PDB entry 1JKF | X-ray diffraction, 2.40 A resolution | chains A and B

== Chain A (and B) ==
Molecule: myo-inositol-1-phosphate synthase
From: Saccharomyces cerevisiae
Notes: EC 5.5.1.4; chain B of this document is another copy of the same molecule, construct and numbering; everything in this record applies to it too
UniProt: P11986 (INO1_YEAST); residues 1-533 here correspond to UniProt positions 23-555 (UniProt number = residue number + 22)
Chain sequence (533 residues; each row starts with the number of its first residue):
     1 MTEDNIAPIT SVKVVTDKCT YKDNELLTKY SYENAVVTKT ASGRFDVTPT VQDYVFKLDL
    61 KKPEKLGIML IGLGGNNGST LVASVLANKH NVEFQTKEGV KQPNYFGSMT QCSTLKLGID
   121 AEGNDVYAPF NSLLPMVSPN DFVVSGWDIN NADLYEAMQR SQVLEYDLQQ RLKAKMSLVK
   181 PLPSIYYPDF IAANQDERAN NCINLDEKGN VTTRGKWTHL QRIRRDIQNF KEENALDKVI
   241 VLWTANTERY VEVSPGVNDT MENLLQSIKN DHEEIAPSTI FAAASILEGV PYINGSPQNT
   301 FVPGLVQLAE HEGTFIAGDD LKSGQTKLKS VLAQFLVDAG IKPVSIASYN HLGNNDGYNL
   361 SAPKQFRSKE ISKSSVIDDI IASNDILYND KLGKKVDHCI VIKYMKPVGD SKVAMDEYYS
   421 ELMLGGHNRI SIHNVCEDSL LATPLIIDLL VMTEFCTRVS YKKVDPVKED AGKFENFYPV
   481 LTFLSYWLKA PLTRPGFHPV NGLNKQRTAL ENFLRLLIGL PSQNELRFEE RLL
Disordered / not traced: 1-10, 352-408 (chain B: 1-9, 352-410)
Ligand contacts: NAD (nicotinamide-adenine-dinucleotide): Ile-71, Gly-72, Gly-74, Gly-75, Asn-76, Asn-77, Gly-78, Trp-147, Asp-148, Ile-149, Asn-150, Arg-160, Ser-184, Ile-185, Asn-194, Gln-195, Asp-196, Glu-197, Trp-243, Thr-244, Ala-245, Asn-246, Thr-247, Pro-277, Ser-296, Pro-297, Asp-320, Leu-321, Lys-322, Ser-323, Gly-324, Gly-409, Asp-438, Ser-439, Ala-442
Curated features (UniProtKB/Swiss-Prot):
  - binding site (NAD(+)): Asp-416

== Interface between chain A and chain B ==
Pairs across the interface - 236 pairs, chain A then chain B:
  Ser-11(A) with Gly-43(B), hydrogen bond (backbone-backbone); Arg-44(B); Phe-45(B), hydrogen bond (backbone-backbone)
  Val-12(A) with Phe-45(B)
  Lys-13(A) with Phe-45(B), hydrogen bond (backbone-backbone); Asp-46(B); Val-47(B), hydrogen bond (backbone-backbone)
  Val-14(A) with Val-47(B), hydrophobic; Pro-49(B)
  Val-15(A) with Val-47(B), hydrogen bond (backbone-backbone); Pro-49(B)
  Tyr-30(A) with Asn-524(B); Leu-526(B); Phe-528(B), hydrophobic
  Tyr-32(A) with Asn-524(B); Leu-526(B); Arg-527(B); Phe-528(B), hydrophobic; Glu-529(B), hydrogen bond
  Glu-33(A) with Pro-521(B); Asn-524(B)
  Asn-34(A) with Ile-119(B); Glu-529(B), hydrogen bond
  Ala-35(A) with Gly-118(B); Ile-119(B), hydrogen bond (backbone-backbone)
  Val-36(A) with Ile-119(B)
  Val-37(A) with Gly-118(B); Ile-119(B), hydrogen bond (backbone-backbone); Asp-120(B); Val-126(B), hydrophobic
  Arg-44(A) with Ser-11(B); Lys-13(B)
  Phe-45(A) with Ser-11(B), hydrogen bond (backbone-backbone); Val-12(B), hydrophobic; Lys-13(B), hydrogen bond (backbone-backbone); Val-126(B), hydrophobic; Tyr-127(B); Ala-128(B), hydrophobic
  Asp-46(A) with Lys-13(B)
  Val-47(A) with Lys-13(B), hydrogen bond (backbone-backbone); Val-14(B); Val-15(B), hydrogen bond (backbone-backbone); Leu-117(B), hydrophobic
  Thr-48(A) with Val-15(B)
  Pro-49(A) with Val-14(B), hydrophobic; Val-15(B)
  Tyr-54(A) with Phe-528(B), hydrophobic; Leu-532(B)
  Phe-56(A) with Phe-528(B), hydrophobic
  Thr-80(A) with Met-423(B)
  Ser-84(A) with Met-423(B)
  Phe-94(A) with Leu-424(B); Gly-425(B)
  Glu-98(A) with His-427(B), salt bridge
  Pro-103(A) with Leu-424(B), hydrophobic
  Asn-104(A) with Met-423(B); Leu-424(B)
  Phe-106(A) with Gly-340(B); Lys-342(B); Glu-421(B); Leu-422(B); Met-423(B)
  Gly-107(A) with Ala-339(B); Gly-340(B), hydrogen bond (backbone-backbone)
  Ser-108(A) with Ala-339(B), hydrogen bond (backbone-backbone); Gly-340(B)
  Cys-112(A) with Gly-340(B)
  Ser-113(A) with Asp-338(B)
  Leu-117(A) with Ala-35(B); Phe-45(B), hydrophobic
  Gly-118(A) with Ala-35(B); Val-37(B)
  Ile-119(A) with Asn-34(B); Ala-35(B), hydrogen bond (backbone-backbone); Val-36(B); Val-37(B), hydrogen bond (backbone-backbone)
  Asn-124(A) with Gly-496(B); Phe-497(B); His-498(B), hydrogen bond (side chain-backbone)
  Asp-125(A) with Lys-505(B), salt bridge
  Val-126(A) with Val-37(B), hydrophobic
  Tyr-127(A) with Phe-45(B); Lys-505(B)
  Ala-128(A) with Phe-45(B), hydrophobic
  Leu-164(A) with Leu-424(B), hydrophobic
  Lys-327(A) with Phe-335(B); Ala-339(B)
  Leu-328(A) with Leu-332(B), hydrophobic; Phe-335(B), hydrophobic; Ile-430(B), hydrophobic
  Val-331(A) with Val-331(B), hydrophobic; Phe-335(B), hydrophobic
  Leu-332(A) with Leu-328(B), hydrophobic
  Phe-335(A) with Lys-327(B); Leu-328(B), hydrophobic; Leu-503(B), hydrophobic
  Val-337(A) with Ser-113(B)
  Asp-338(A) with Ser-113(B); Arg-507(B), salt bridge
  Ala-339(A) with Gly-107(B); Ser-108(B); Met-109(B); Lys-327(B); Tyr-486(B)
  Gly-340(A) with Phe-106(B); Gly-107(B), hydrogen bond (backbone-backbone)
  Ile-341(A) with Gly-107(B)
  Lys-342(A) with Phe-106(B)
  Glu-421(A) with Phe-106(B)
  Leu-422(A) with Phe-106(B); Cys-436(B), hydrophobic; Leu-440(B), hydrophobic; Leu-441(B), hydrophobic
  Met-423(A) with Thr-80(B); Ser-84(B); Asn-104(B); Phe-106(B); Leu-440(B); Thr-443(B); Pro-444(B)
  Leu-424(A) with Ser-84(B); Phe-94(B); Pro-103(B), hydrophobic; Asn-104(B); Leu-164(B), hydrophobic
  Gly-425(A) with Phe-94(B)
  Gly-426(A) with Leu-440(B)
  His-427(A) with Glu-98(B); Cys-436(B)
  Asn-428(A) with Asn-434(B), hydrogen bond; Val-435(B), hydrogen bond (side chain-backbone); Cys-436(B), hydrogen bond
  Arg-429(A) with His-433(B); Asn-434(B); Val-435(B), hydrogen bond (backbone-backbone)
  Ile-430(A) with Leu-328(B), hydrophobic; His-433(B); Asn-434(B)
  Ser-431(A) with Ser-431(B); Ile-432(B); His-433(B), hydrogen bond (backbone-backbone)
  Ile-432(A) with Ser-431(B); Ile-432(B), hydrophobic
  His-433(A) with Arg-429(B); Ile-430(B); Ser-431(B), hydrogen bond (backbone-backbone)
  Asn-434(A) with Asn-428(B), hydrogen bond; Arg-429(B); Ile-430(B)
  Val-435(A) with Asn-428(B); Arg-429(B), hydrogen bond (backbone-backbone)
  Cys-436(A) with His-427(B); Asn-428(B)
  Leu-440(A) with Leu-422(B), hydrophobic; Met-423(B); Gly-426(B)
  Thr-443(A) with Met-423(B)
  Tyr-461(A) with Leu-532(B); Leu-533(B), hydrogen bond (side chain-backbone)
  Asn-476(A) with Leu-533(B)
  Phe-477(A) with Arg-531(B); Leu-532(B), hydrophobic
  Tyr-478(A) with Glu-530(B); Arg-531(B), hydrogen bond (backbone-backbone); Leu-533(B), hydrophobic
  Thr-482(A) with Glu-530(B); Arg-531(B), hydrogen bond
  Phe-483(A) with Arg-531(B)
  Tyr-486(A) with Asp-338(B); Ala-339(B)
  Thr-493(A) with Glu-530(B), hydrogen bond
  Arg-494(A) with Glu-530(B), hydrogen bond (side chain-backbone); Leu-532(B), hydrogen bond (side chain-backbone); Leu-533(B), hydrogen bond (side chain-backbone)
  Gly-496(A) with Glu-122(B); Asn-124(B)
  Phe-497(A) with Glu-122(B); Gly-123(B); Asn-124(B); Glu-529(B); Glu-530(B)
  His-498(A) with Asn-124(B), hydrogen bond
  Val-500(A) with Arg-527(B)
  Leu-503(A) with Phe-335(B), hydrophobic
  Asn-504(A) with Asn-504(B), hydrogen bond
  Lys-505(A) with Tyr-127(B), hydrogen bond; Glu-525(B)
  Arg-507(A) with Asp-338(B), salt bridge
  Thr-508(A) with Glu-525(B)
  Ala-509(A) with Glu-525(B); Leu-526(B); Arg-531(B)
  Asn-512(A) with Asn-524(B); Leu-526(B)
  Phe-513(A) with Leu-526(B)
  Leu-516(A) with Phe-528(B), hydrophobic
  Leu-520(A) with Val-47(B), hydrophobic; Pro-49(B), hydrophobic
  Pro-521(A) with Glu-33(B)
  Ser-522(A) with Gln-523(B), hydrogen bond (side chain-backbone); Asn-524(B)
  Asn-524(A) with Tyr-32(B); Glu-33(B), hydrogen bond (side chain-backbone); Thr-508(B); Asn-512(B), hydrogen bond (backbone-side chain); Ser-522(B)
  Glu-525(A) with Thr-508(B); Ala-509(B)
  Leu-526(A) with Tyr-30(B); Ala-509(B); Asn-512(B); Phe-513(B); Leu-516(B), hydrophobic
  Arg-527(A) with Tyr-32(B); Lys-505(B)
  Phe-528(A) with Tyr-30(B), hydrophobic; Tyr-32(B), hydrogen bond (backbone-side chain); Phe-56(B), hydrophobic; Phe-513(B), hydrophobic; Leu-516(B), hydrophobic
  Glu-529(A) with Tyr-32(B), hydrogen bond; Asn-34(B), hydrogen bond; Arg-494(B), hydrogen bond (backbone-side chain); Phe-497(B)
  Glu-530(A) with Thr-493(B); Arg-494(B), hydrogen bond (backbone-side chain); Phe-497(B)
  Arg-531(A) with Phe-477(B); Tyr-478(B); Thr-482(B), hydrogen bond; Phe-483(B); Ala-509(B)
  Leu-532(A) with Tyr-54(B), hydrophobic; Tyr-461(B), hydrogen bond (backbone-side chain)
  Leu-533(A) with Tyr-461(B), hydrogen bond (backbone-side chain); Arg-494(B)
Interface residues without a listed pair, chain A (120 interface residues in all): Ala-87, Lys-101, Tyr-105, Met-109, Asp-120, Glu-122, Gly-123, Pro-129, Glu-165, Leu-168, Gly-324, Glu-437, Leu-441, Pro-444, Pro-479, Gln-523
Interface residues without a listed pair, chain B (119 interface residues in all): Thr-10, Lys-18, Thr-48, Ala-87, Lys-101, Tyr-105, Cys-112, Pro-129, Val-337, Ile-341, Glu-437, Ser-439, Lys-463, Val-500, Leu-520

== In short ==
120 residues of chain A face 119 of chain B across their interface; the contacts include 48 hydrogen bonds and
4 salt bridges. Polar pairs include Glu-98(A)/His-427(B), Asp-125(A)/Lys-505(B) and Asp-338(A)/Arg-507(B).
Bound to chain A: NAD. Curated annotation (UniProt) lists NAD+-binding residue Asp-416(A) on chain A.
Both chains are myo-inositol-1-phosphate synthase (Saccharomyces cerevisiae). Entry 1JKF (Holo
1L-myo-inositol-1-phosphate Synthase) was determined by X-ray diffraction, deposited together with 1JKI.
